Entry 6CM9 (electron microscopy, 3.73 A resolution); this record covers chains G and M of the 9 polymer chains in the assembly.

== Chain G ==
Name: AP-1 complex subunit gamma-1
Organism: Mus musculus
Reference sequence: P22892 (AP1G1_MOUSE); residues 1-595 here = UniProt positions 1-595
Sequence (601 residues; row label = number of the first residue in the row):
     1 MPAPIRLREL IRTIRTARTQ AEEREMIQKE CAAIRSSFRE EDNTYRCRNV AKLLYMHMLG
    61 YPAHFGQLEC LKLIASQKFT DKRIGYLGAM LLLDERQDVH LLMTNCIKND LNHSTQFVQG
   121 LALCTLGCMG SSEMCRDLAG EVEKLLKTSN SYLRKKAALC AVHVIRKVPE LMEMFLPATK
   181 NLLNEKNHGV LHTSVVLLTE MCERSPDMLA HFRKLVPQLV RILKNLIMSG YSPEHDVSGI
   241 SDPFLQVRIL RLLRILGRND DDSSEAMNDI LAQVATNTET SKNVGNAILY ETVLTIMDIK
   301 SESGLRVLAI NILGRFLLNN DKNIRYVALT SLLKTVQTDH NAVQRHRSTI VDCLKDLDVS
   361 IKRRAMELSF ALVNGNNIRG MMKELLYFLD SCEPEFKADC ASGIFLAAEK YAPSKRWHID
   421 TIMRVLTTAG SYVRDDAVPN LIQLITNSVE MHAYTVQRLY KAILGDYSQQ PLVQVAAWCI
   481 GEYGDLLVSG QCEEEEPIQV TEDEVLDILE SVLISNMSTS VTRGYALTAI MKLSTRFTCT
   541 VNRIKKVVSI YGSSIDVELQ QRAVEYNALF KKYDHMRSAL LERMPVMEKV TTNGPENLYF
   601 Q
Not modelled in the structure: 1-3, 589-601
Differences from the reference sequence: expression tag (596-601)

== Chain M ==
Name: AP-1 complex subunit mu-1
Organism: Mus musculus
Reference sequence: P35585 (AP1M1_MOUSE); residues 1-423 here = UniProt positions 1-423
Sequence (423 residues; each row starts with the number of its first residue):
     1 MSASAVYVLD LKGKVLICRN YRGDVDMSEV EHFMPILMEK EEEGMLSPIL AHGGVRFMWI
    61 KHNNLYLVAT SKKNACVSLV FSFLYKVVQV FSEYFKELEE ESIRDNFVII YELLDELMDF
   121 GYPQTTDSKI LQEYITQEGH KLETGAPRPP ATVTNAVSWR SEGIKYRKNE VFLDVIEAVN
   181 LLVSANGNVL RSEIVGSIKM RVFLSGMPEL RLGLNDKVLF DNTGRGKSKS VELEDVKFHQ
   241 CVRLSRFEND RTISFIPPDG EFELMSYRLN THVKPLIWIE SVIEKHSHSR IEYMVKAKSQ
   301 FKRRSTANNV EIHIPVPNDA DSPKFKTTVG SVKWVPENSE IVWSVKSFPG GKEYLMRAHF
   361 GLPSVEAEDK EGKPPISVKF EIPYFTTSGI QVRYLKIIEK SGYQALPWVR YITQNGDYQL
   421 RTQ
Not modelled in the structure: 1, 139-145
Curated features (UniProtKB/Swiss-Prot):
  - modified residue: Ser2 (N-acetylserine), Thr152 (Phosphothreonine), Thr154 (Phosphothreonine), Thr223 (Phosphothreonine)

== How chain G and chain M interact ==
Contacting residue pairs - 25 pairs, chain G then chain M:
  Thr19(G) - Leu11(M)
  Glu25(G) - Glu337(M)
  Glu25(G) - Asn338(M)
  Gln28(G) - Asn318(M)
  Gln28(G) - Pro336(M)
  Gln28(G) - Glu337(M)
  Lys29(G) - Glu337(M)  salt bridge
  Ala32(G) - Trp334(M)  hydrophobic
  Ala32(G) - Pro336(M)  hydrophobic
  Arg35(G) - Asn318(M)  hydrogen bond (side chain-backbone)
  Arg35(G) - Asp319(M)  hydrogen bond (side chain-backbone)
  Arg35(G) - Ala320(M)  hydrogen bond (side chain-backbone)
  Arg35(G) - Asp321(M)
  Ser36(G) - Ser322(M)  hydrogen bond (side chain-backbone)
  Arg39(G) - Asp321(M)  salt bridge
  Arg39(G) - Gly361(M)
  His64(G) - Asp319(M)  salt bridge
  His64(G) - Val365(M)
  His64(G) - Glu366(M)
  His64(G) - Ala367(M)
  Phe65(G) - Pro363(M)  hydrophobic
  Phe65(G) - Val365(M)  hydrophobic
  Gln67(G) - Val365(M)
  Leu68(G) - Ser364(M)
  Val99(G) - Val365(M)  hydrophobic
Other interface residues (no listed pair), chain G (14 interface residues in all): Gln97
Other interface residues (no listed pair), chain M (18 interface residues in all): Leu362, Glu368

== In short ==
Chain G and chain M form an interface of 14 and 18 residues respectively, with 4 hydrogen bonds and 3 salt
bridges. Polar contacts include Lys29(G)-Glu337(M), Arg39(G)-Asp321(M) and His64(G)-Asp319(M).
Here chain G is AP-1 complex subunit gamma-1 and chain M is AP-1 complex subunit mu-1, both from Mus musculus.
Entry 6CM9 (Structure of the cargo bound AP-1:Arf1:tetherin-Nef closed trimer monomeric subunit) was
determined by electron microscopy together with 6D83, 6D84, 6DFF and 6CRI from the same study.
